PDB entry 2C06 | solution NMR | chains A and B of the 3 polymer chains in the assembly

[Chain A (and B)]
Protein: Kid toxin protein
From: Escherichia coli
Notes: chain B of this document is another copy of the same molecule, construct and numbering; everything in this record applies to it too
Reference sequence: P13976 (PEMK_ECOLI); residues 1-110 here correspond to UniProt positions 24-133 (UniProt number = residue number + 23)
Amino-acid sequence (110 residues; each row starts with the number of its first residue):
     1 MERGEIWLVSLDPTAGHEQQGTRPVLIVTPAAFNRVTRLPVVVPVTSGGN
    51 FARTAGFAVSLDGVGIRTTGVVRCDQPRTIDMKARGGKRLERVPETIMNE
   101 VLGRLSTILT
Reported in the primary citation:
  - catalytic residues: H17, R73, D75
  - binding site for the 5-nt RNA strand: D12, H17, Q20, G21, T22, R23, T37, R38, T46, S47, A55, F57, T69, R73, D75, K83
  - specificity-determining residues: T46, S47
  - specificity-determining residues: A55, F57, T69, V71, R73 (proposed by the authors, not directly observed)
  - mutagenesis - G21R: abolished catalytic activity (citing earlier work)
  - self-association interface (contacts with another copy of this molecule); pairs are residue here / residue on that copy: E18-R85 (salt bridge) (citing earlier work)
  - self-association interface (contacts with another copy of this molecule); pairs are residue here / residue on that copy: D81-H17 (hydrogen bond)
  - conformationally variable residues (loop rearrangement): S47 to A55

[How chain A and chain B interact]
Residue-residue contacts (41):
  R3(A) with T110(B)
  P13(A) with A15(B)
  A15(A) with P13(B)
  H17(A) with L39(B)
  E18(A) with R78(B); T79(B); R85(B)
  P30(A) with T110(B)
  F57(A) with F33(B)
  D75(A) with F33(B)
  Q76(A) with F33(B); T37(B); L39(B); T79(B)
  P77(A) with V41(B); T79(B)
  R78(A) with E18(B); P77(B); R78(B); T79(B)
  T79(A) with E18(B); D75(B); Q76(B); P77(B)
  I80(A) with E18(B)
  D81(A) with G16(B); H17(B)
  R85(A) with A15(B); E18(B)
  L105(A) with L109(B)
  T107(A) with P30(B)
  I108(A) with V28(B); T29(B); P30(B)
  L109(A) with V28(B); L105(B); L109(B)
  T110(A) with M1(B); R3(B); V28(B); P30(B)
Other interface residues (no listed pair), chain A (22 interface residues in all): L39, S106
Other interface residues (no listed pair), chain B (26 interface residues in all): E2, L102, I108

[Summary]
The interface between chain A and chain B involves 22 residues on one side and 26 on the other. From the
paper: catalytic residues H17(A), R73(A) and D75(A); G21R of chain A abolishes catalytic activity.
Both chains are Kid toxin protein (Escherichia coli). Entry 2C06 (NMR-based model of the complex of the toxin
Kid and a 5-nucleotide substrate RNA fragment (AUACA)) was determined by solution NMR.
